PDB entry 8UQ0 | X-ray diffraction, 1.43 A resolution | chains A and B

[Chain A (and B)]
Molecule: Bifunctional protein PutA
From: Sinorhizobium meliloti SM11
Notes: EC 1.5.5.2, 1.2.1.88; chain B of this document is another copy of the same molecule, construct and numbering; everything in this record applies to it too
UniProtKB: F7X6I3 (F7X6I3_SINMM); residue numbers follow UniProt; this construct covers 26-81, 191-522
Amino-acid sequence (396 residues; numbered 25 to 522; 102 numbers in that range are skipped by the numbering (no residue carries them; nothing is unmodelled there); the number before each row is that of its first residue):
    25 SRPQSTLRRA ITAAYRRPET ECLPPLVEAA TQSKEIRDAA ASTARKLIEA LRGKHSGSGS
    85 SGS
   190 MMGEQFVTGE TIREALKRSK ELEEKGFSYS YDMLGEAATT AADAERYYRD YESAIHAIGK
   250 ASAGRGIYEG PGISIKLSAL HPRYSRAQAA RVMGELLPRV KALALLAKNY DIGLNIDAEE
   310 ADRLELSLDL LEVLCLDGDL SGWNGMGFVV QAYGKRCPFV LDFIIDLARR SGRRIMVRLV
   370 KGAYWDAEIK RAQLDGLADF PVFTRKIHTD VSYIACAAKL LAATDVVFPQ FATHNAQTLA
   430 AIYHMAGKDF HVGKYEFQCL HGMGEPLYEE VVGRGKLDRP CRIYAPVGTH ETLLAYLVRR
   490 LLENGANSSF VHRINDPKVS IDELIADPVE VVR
Disordered / not traced: 25-27 (chain B: 84-86)
Construct notes: expression tag (25); linker (82-87, 190)
Small-molecule neighbours:
  - FAD (flavin-adenine dinucleotide): Asp306, Ala307, Val338, Gln340, Tyr342, Arg367, Val369, Lys370, Gly371, Ala372, Tyr373, Trp374, Phe392, Thr393, Arg394, Lys395, Thr398, Asp399, Ala421, Thr422, His423, Asn424, Gln447, Cys448, Leu449, Tyr473, Arg489, Glu492, Ser497, Ser498, Phe499
  - 2-(Cyanomethylthio)acetic acid (X7K): Lys265, Asp306, Ala307, Ala372, Tyr373, Leu449, Tyr473, Tyr485, Arg488, Arg489

[Chain A / chain B interface]
Contacting residue pairs - 29 pairs, chain A then chain B:
  Ser82(A) - Met191(B)
  Ser85(A) - Met191(B)
  Gly86(A) - Ser87(B)
  Gly86(A) - Met190(B)  hydrogen bond (backbone-backbone)
  Ser87(A) - Met190(B)
  Met190(A) - Ser87(B)
  Met190(A) - Met190(B)
  Met190(A) - Phe195(B)  hydrophobic
  Met190(A) - Leu486(B)  hydrophobic
  Met190(A) - Arg489(B)
  Met190(A) - Leu490(B)  hydrophobic
  Met190(A) - Asn493(B)
  Met190(A) - Gly494(B)
  Met191(A) - Asn493(B)
  Met191(A) - His501(B)
  Phe195(A) - Met190(B)  hydrophobic
  Leu483(A) - Leu490(B)
  Leu483(A) - Leu491(B)  hydrophobic
  Leu486(A) - Leu490(B)
  Val487(A) - Leu490(B)  hydrophobic
  Val487(A) - Leu491(B)  hydrophobic
  Leu490(A) - Met190(B)
  Leu490(A) - Met191(B)  hydrophobic
  Leu490(A) - Leu486(B)  hydrophobic
  Leu490(A) - Leu490(B)  hydrophobic
  Leu491(A) - Val487(B)  hydrophobic
  Asn493(A) - Met191(B)
  Gly494(A) - Met191(B)
  Asn496(A) - His479(B)
Also at the interface, not in a pair above, chain A (18 interface residues in all): Thr228, Arg272, His479
Also at the interface, not in a pair above, chain B (16 interface residues in all): Gln382, Ala495, Asn496

[Overview]
18 residues of chain A and 16 residues of chain B are in contact; the contacts include 1 hydrogen bond. Its
one hydrogen bond, Gly86(A)-Met190(B), is backbone to backbone. Bound to chain A: flavin-adenine dinucleotide
and 2-(Cyanomethylthio)acetic acid.
Chain A and chain B are both Bifunctional protein PutA (Sinorhizobium meliloti SM11); the structure, Minimal
PutA proline dehydrogenase domain (design #2) complexed with 2-(Cyanomethylthio)acetic acid, was determined by
X-ray diffraction (same publication as 8UPZ, 8UQ1, 9C8A, 9C8B and 9C8C).
